5X8T - chains 3 and A of the 32 polymer chains in the assembly; structure by electron microscopy, 3.30 A resolution.

# Chain 3
Protein: 50S ribosomal protein L34, chloroplastic
From: Spinacia oleracea
UniProt: P82244 (RK34_SPIOL); residues 89-149 here correspond to UniProt positions 92-152 (UniProt number = residue number + 3)
Amino-acid sequence (61 residues; row label = number of the first residue in the row):
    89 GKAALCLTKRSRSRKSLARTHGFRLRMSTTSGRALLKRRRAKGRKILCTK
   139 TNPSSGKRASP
Not modelled in the structure: 89-90, 148-149

# Chain A
Molecule: 23S rRNA
From: Spinacia oleracea
Sequence (2810 nucleotides; row label = number of the first residue in the row):
     1 UUCAAACGAGGAAAGGCUUACGGUGGAUACCUAGGCACCCAGAGACGAGG
    51 AAGGGCGUAUUAAUCGACGAAAUGCUUCGGGGAGUUGAAAAUAAGCAGAG
   101 AUCCGGAGAUUCCCGAAUAGGUCAACCUUUCGAACUUCUGCUGAAUCCAU
   151 GGGCAGGCAAGAGACAACCUGGCGAACUGAAACAUCUUAGUAGCCAGAGG
   201 AAAAGAAAGCAAAAGCGAUUCCCGUAGUAGCGGCGAGCGAAAUGGGAGCA
   251 GCCUAAACCGUGAAAACGGGGUUGUGGGAGAGCAAUACAAGCGUCGUGCU
   301 GCUAGGCGAAUCAGUGGAGUGCGGAACCCUAGAUGGUGAAAGUCCAGUAG
   351 CCGAAAGCAUCACUAGCUUAUGCUCUGACCCGAGUAGCAUGGGGCACGUG
   401 GAAUCCCGUGUGAAUCAGCAAGGACCACCUUGCAAGGCUAAAUACUCCUG
   451 GGUGACCGAUAGCGAAGUAGUACCGUGAGGGAAGGGUGAAAAGAACCCCC
   501 AUCGGGGAGUGAAAUAGAACAUGAAACCGUAAGCUCUCAAGCAGUGGGAG
   551 GGGGACCAGACCCUGACCGCGUGCCUGUUGAAGAAUGAGCCGGCGACUCA
   601 UAGGCAGUGGCUUGGUUAAGGGAACCCACCGGAGCCGUAGCGAAAGCGAG
   651 UCUUCAUAGGGCAAUUGUCACUGCUUAUGGACCCGAACCUGGGUGAUCUA
   701 UCCAUGACCAGGAUGAAGCUUGGGUGAAACUAAGUGGAGGUCCGAACCGA
   751 CUGAUGUUGAAGAAUCAGCGGAUGAGUUGUGGUUAGGGGUGAAAUGCCAC
   801 UCGAACCCAGAGCUAGCUGGUUCUCCCCGAAAUGCGUUGAGGCGCAGCAG
   851 UUGACUGGACAUCUAGGGGUAAAGCACUGUUUCGGUGCGGGCCGCGAGAG
   901 CGGUACCAAAUCGAGGCAAACUCUGAAUACUAGAUAUGACCUCCAAAUAA
   951 CAGGGGUCAAGGUCGGCCAGUGAGACGAUGGGGGAUAAGCUUCAUCGUCG
  1001 AGAGGGAAACAGCCCGGAUCACCAGCUAAGGCCCCUAAAUGACCGCUCAG
  1051 UGAUAAAGGAGGUAGGGGUGCAGAGACAGCCAGGAGGUUUGCCUAGAAGC
  1101 AGCCACCCUUGAAAGAGUGCGUAAUAGCUCACUGAUCGAGCGCUCUUGCG
  1151 CCGAAGAUGAACGGGGCUAAGCGGUCUGCCGAAGCUGUGGGAUGUAAAAA
  1201 AACAUCGGUAGGGGAGCGUUCCGUGUUAGGGAGAAACGCGUGCGUGAGCC
  1251 GCGUUGGACGAAGCGGAAGCGAGAAUGUCGGCUUGAGUAACGCAAACAUU
  1301 GGUGAGAAUCCAAUGCCCCGAAAACCUAAGGGUUCCUCCGCAAGGUUCGU
  1351 CCACGGAGGGUGAGUCAGGGCCUAAGAUCAGGCCGAAAGGCGUAGUCGAU
  1401 GGACAACAGGUGAAUAUUCCUGUACUACCCCUUGUUGGUCCCGAGGGACG
  1451 GAGGAGGCUAGGUUAGCCGAAAGAUGGUUAUCGGUUCAAGGACGCAAGGU
  1501 GACCCUGUUUUUCAGGGUAAGAAGGGGUAGAGAAAAUGCCUCGAGCCAAU
  1551 GUUCGAGUACCAGGCGCUACGGCGCUGAAGUAACCGAUGCCAUACUCCCA
  1601 GGAAAAGCUCGAACGACCUUCAACAAAAGGGUACCUGUACCCGAAACCGA
  1651 CACAGGUAGGUAGGUAGAGAAUACCUAGGGGCGCGAGACAACUCUCUCUA
  1701 AGGAACUCGGCAAAAUAGCCCCGUAACUUCGGGAGAAGGGGUGCCCCCUC
  1751 ACAAAGGGGGUCGAAGUGACCAGGCCCGGGCGACUGUUUACCAAAAACAC
  1801 AGGUCUCCGCAAAGUCGUAAGACCAUGUAUGGGGGCUGACGCCUGCCCAG
  1851 UGCCGGAAGGUCAAGGAAGUUGGUGACCUGAUGACAGGGGAGCCGGCGAC
  1901 CGAAGCCCCGGUGAACGGCGGCCGUAACUAUAACGGUCCUAAGGUAGCGA
  1951 AAUUCCUUGUCGGGUAAGUUCCGACCCGCACGAAAGGCGUAACGAUCUGG
  2001 GCACUGUCUCGGAGAGAGGCUCGGUGAAAUAGACAUGUCUGUGAAGAUGC
  2051 GGACUACCUGCACCUGGACAGAAAGACCCUAUGAAGCUUUACUGUUCCCU
  2101 GGGAUUGGCUUUGGGCUUUUCCUGCGCAGCUUAGGUGGAAGGCGAAGAAG
  2151 GCCCCCUUCCGGGGGGGCCCGAGCCAUCAGUGAGAUACCACUCUGGAAGA
  2201 GCUAGAAUUCUAACCUUGUGUCAGGACCUACGGGCCAAGGGACAUUCUCA
  2251 GGUAGACAGUUUCUAUGGGGCGUAGGCCUCCCAAAAGGUAACGGAGGCGU
  2301 GCAAAGGUUUCCUCGGGCCGGACGGAGAUUGGCCCUCGAGUGCAAAGGCA
  2351 GAAGGGAGCUUGACUGCAAGACCCACCCGUCGAGCAGGGACGAAAGUCGG
  2401 CCUUAGUGAUCCGACGGUGCCGAGUGGAAGGGCCGUCGCUCAACGGAUAA
  2451 AAGUUACUCUAGGGAUAACAGGCUGAUCUUCCCCAAGAGUUCACAUCGAC
  2501 GGGAAGGUUUGGCACCUCGAUGUCGGCUCUUCGCCACCUGGGGCUGUAGU
  2551 AUGUUCCAAGGGUUGGGCUGUUCGCCCAUUAAAGCGGUACGUGAGCUGGG
  2601 UUCAGAACGUCGUGAGACAGUUCGGUCCAUAUCCGGUGUGGGCGUUAGAG
  2651 CAUUGAGAGGACCUUUCCCUAGUACGAGAGGACCGGGAAGGACGCACCUC
  2701 UGGUGUACCAGUUAUCGUGCCCACGGUAAACGCUGGGUAGCCAAGUGCGG
  2751 AGCGGAUAACUGCUGAAAGCAUCUAAGUAGUAAGCCCACCCCAAGAUGAG
  2801 UGCUCUCCUA
Not modelled in the structure: 1

# Chain 3 / chain A interface
Contacting residue pairs (102):
  Ala91(3) - G749(A)  phosphate contact
  Ala91(3) - G1656(A)  sugar contact
  Leu93(3) - A763(A)  phosphate contact
  Leu93(3) - G1649(A)  sugar contact
  Cys94(3) - C800(A)  sugar contact
  Cys94(3) - A1790(A)  sugar contact
  Cys94(3) - C1791(A)  hydrogen bond to the base
  Leu95(3) - C698(A)  sugar contact
  Leu95(3) - C1648(A)  sugar contact
  Leu95(3) - G1649(A)  sugar contact
  Leu95(3) - G1655(A)  base contact
  Thr96(3) - U476(A)  hydrogen bond to the phosphate
  Thr96(3) - U697(A)  hydrogen bond to the sugar
  Thr96(3) - C698(A)  sugar contact
  Thr96(3) - A799(A)  phosphate contact
  Thr96(3) - C800(A)  phosphate contact
  Lys97(3) - U476(A)  phosphate contact
  Lys97(3) - U697(A)  base contact
  Lys97(3) - C1648(A)  hydrogen bond to the sugar
  Lys97(3) - G1649(A)  phosphate contact
  Arg98(3) - U697(A)  hydrogen bond to the base
  Arg98(3) - C698(A)  phosphate contact
  Ser99(3) - U697(A)  base contact
  Ser99(3) - A1329(A)  hydrogen bond to the sugar
  Arg100(3) - U697(A)  hydrogen bond to the base
  Arg100(3) - G781(A)  salt bridge to the phosphate
  Arg100(3) - A1329(A)  sugar contact
  Arg100(3) - G1330(A)  sugar contact
  Ser101(3) - G781(A)  phosphate contact
  Ser101(3) - A1329(A)  phosphate contact
  Ser101(3) - G1330(A)  hydrogen bond to the phosphate
  Arg102(3) - G1330(A)  hydrogen bond to the phosphate
  Arg102(3) - G1331(A)  salt bridge to the phosphate
  Lys103(3) - C123(A)  base contact
  Lys103(3) - G781(A)  sugar contact
  Ser104(3) - G781(A)  hydrogen bond to the phosphate
  Ser104(3) - G782(A)  hydrogen bond to the phosphate
  Leu105(3) - U697(A)  base contact
  Ala106(3) - C123(A)  sugar contact
  Ala106(3) - A124(A)  phosphate contact
  Arg107(3) - C123(A)  salt bridge to the phosphate
  Arg107(3) - G782(A)  phosphate contact
  Arg107(3) - G1398(A)  sugar contact
  Arg107(3) - A1399(A)  salt bridge to the phosphate
  Thr108(3) - A696(A)  phosphate contact
  His109(3) - U476(A)  hydrogen bond to the base
  His109(3) - G477(A)  hydrogen bond to the sugar
  His109(3) - G695(A)  salt bridge to the phosphate
  Gly110(3) - A124(A)  phosphate contact
  Phe111(3) - G115(A)  sugar contact
  Phe111(3) - A124(A)  stacking on the base
  Arg112(3) - U122(A)  base contact
  Arg112(3) - C123(A)  salt bridge to the phosphate
  Arg112(3) - A124(A)  hydrogen bond to the phosphate
  Arg114(3) - G477(A)  sugar contact
  Arg114(3) - A478(A)  salt bridge to the phosphate
  Arg114(3) - G695(A)  salt bridge to the phosphate
  Met115(3) - A116(A)  phosphate contact
  Thr118(3) - A196(A)  phosphate contact
  Thr118(3) - A1388(A)  hydrogen bond to the phosphate
  Thr118(3) - G1389(A)  hydrogen bond to the phosphate
  Ser119(3) - G693(A)  hydrogen bond to the phosphate
  Ser119(3) - U694(A)  hydrogen bond to the phosphate
  Ala122(3) - C195(A)  phosphate contact
  Leu123(3) - A478(A)  sugar contact
  Leu123(3) - G693(A)  sugar contact
  Leu123(3) - U694(A)  sugar contact
  Lys125(3) - A164(A)  salt bridge to the phosphate
  Lys125(3) - C165(A)  salt bridge to the phosphate
  Arg126(3) - A478(A)  hydrogen bond to the phosphate
  Arg126(3) - G479(A)  salt bridge to the phosphate
  Arg126(3) - G693(A)  sugar contact
  Arg127(3) - A478(A)  salt bridge to the phosphate
  Arg127(3) - G479(A)  phosphate contact
  Arg128(3) - A52(A)  hydrogen bond to the base
  Arg128(3) - G115(A)  sugar contact
  Arg128(3) - A124(A)  base contact
  Lys130(3) - G470(A)  base contact
  Lys130(3) - G480(A)  salt bridge to the phosphate
  Lys130(3) - G481(A)  base contact
  Gly131(3) - G470(A)  sugar contact
  Gly131(3) - U471(A)  phosphate contact
  Arg132(3) - G470(A)  hydrogen bond to the sugar
  Arg132(3) - U471(A)  phosphate contact
  Arg132(3) - G479(A)  hydrogen bond to the base
  Arg132(3) - G480(A)  hydrogen bond to the base
  Arg132(3) - G481(A)  hydrogen bond to the base
  Lys133(3) - U471(A)  hydrogen bond to the phosphate
  Leu135(3) - A124(A)  base contact
  Thr137(3) - G477(A)  phosphate contact
  Lys138(3) - A124(A)  phosphate contact
  Thr139(3) - C123(A)  base contact
  Thr139(3) - A125(A)  phosphate contact
  Asn140(3) - C123(A)  base contact
  Asn140(3) - A125(A)  hydrogen bond to the phosphate
  Pro141(3) - C123(A)  sugar contact
  Pro141(3) - A125(A)  phosphate contact
  Ser142(3) - C126(A)  sugar contact
  Ser142(3) - U1636(A)  hydrogen bond to the sugar
  Ser142(3) - G1637(A)  sugar contact
  Ser143(3) - G1637(A)  hydrogen bond to the phosphate
  Arg146(3) - C56(A)  sugar contact
Other interface residues (no listed pair), chain 3 (47 interface residues in all): Ala92, Gly120, Arg121
Other interface residues (no listed pair), chain A (54 interface residues in all): G53, A472, U699, A764, U780, C1647

# Summary
The interface between chain 3 and chain A involves 47 residues on one side and 54 on the other; the contacts
include 28 hydrogen bonds, 13 salt bridges and 1 aromatic stacking contact. Among the polar pairs are
Cys94(3)-C1791(A), Arg98(3)-U697(A) and Arg100(3)-U697(A).
Here chain 3 is 50S ribosomal protein L34, chloroplastic and chain A is 23S rRNA, both from Spinacia oleracea.
Entry 5X8T (Structure of the 50S large subunit of chloroplast ribosome from spinach) was determined by
electron microscopy together with 5X8P and 5X8R from the same study.
